Entry 4ECS (X-ray diffraction, 1.95 A resolution); this record covers chains A and T of the 3 polymer chains in the assembly.

# Chain A
Protein: DNA polymerase eta
From: Homo sapiens
Notes: EC 2.7.7.7; fragment: Catalytic core
Reference sequence: Q9Y253 (POLH_HUMAN); residues 1-432 here = UniProt positions 1-432
Sequence (435 residues; numbered -2 to 432; the number before each row is that of its first residue; numbers below 1 keep their minus sign (Gly-2 is residue -2)):
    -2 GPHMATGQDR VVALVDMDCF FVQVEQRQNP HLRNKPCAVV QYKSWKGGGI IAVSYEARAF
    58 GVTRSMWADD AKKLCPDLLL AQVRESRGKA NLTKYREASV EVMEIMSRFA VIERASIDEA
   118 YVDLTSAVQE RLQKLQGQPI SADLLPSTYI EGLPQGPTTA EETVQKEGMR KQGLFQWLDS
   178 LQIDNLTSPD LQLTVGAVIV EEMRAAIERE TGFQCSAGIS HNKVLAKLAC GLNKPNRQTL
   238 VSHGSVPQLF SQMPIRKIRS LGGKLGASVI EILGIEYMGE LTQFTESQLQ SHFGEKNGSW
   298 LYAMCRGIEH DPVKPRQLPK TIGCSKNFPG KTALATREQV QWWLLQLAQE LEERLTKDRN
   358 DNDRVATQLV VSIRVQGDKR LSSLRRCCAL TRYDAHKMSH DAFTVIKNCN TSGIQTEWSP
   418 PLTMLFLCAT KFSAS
Disordered / not traced: 155-159
Differences from the reference sequence: expression tag (-2 to 0)
Metal / ion sites: Mg2+ site 1: Asp13, Asp115, Glu116 (together with 2'-deoxyadenosine 5'-triphosphate) (shared with 2 residues of chain P); Ca2+: Asp13, Met14, Asp115 (together with 2'-deoxyadenosine 5'-triphosphate); Mg2+ site 2: Asp13, Met14, Asp115 (together with diphosphate) (shared with 1 residue of chain P)
Residues lining bound ligands:
  - : Asp13, Met14, Asp115, Lys231
  - diphosphate / 2'-deoxyadenosine 5'-triphosphate: Asp13, Met14, Asp15, Cys16, Phe17, Phe18, Ile48, Ala49, Tyr52, Arg55, Arg61, Ile114, Asp115, Glu116, Lys231
From the paper describing this entry:
  - mutagenesis - S113A: unchanged catalytic activity

# Chain T
Molecule: 12-nt DNA strand
Sequence (12 nucleotides; each row starts with the number of its first residue):
     1 CATTATGACG CT
Residues lining bound ligands: diphosphate / 2'-deoxyadenosine 5'-triphosphate: DT3, DT4, DA5

# Chain A / chain T interface
Pairs across the interface (39):
  Gln38(A) - DT4(T)  hydrogen bond to the base
  Tyr39(A) - DT4(T)  phosphate contact
  Tyr39(A) - DA5(T)  hydrogen bond to the phosphate
  Trp42(A) - DA2(T)  stacking on the base
  Arg61(A) - DT3(T)  base contact
  Ser62(A) - DT3(T)  base contact
  Trp64(A) - DA2(T)  phosphate contact
  Trp64(A) - DT3(T)  phosphate contact
  Lys86(A) - DT6(T)  salt bridge to the phosphate
  Ala87(A) - DA5(T)  sugar contact
  Leu89(A) - DA5(T)  phosphate contact
  Leu89(A) - DT6(T)  phosphate contact
  Arg93(A) - DT6(T)  salt bridge to the phosphate
  Arg93(A) - DG7(T)  salt bridge to the phosphate
  Lys293(A) - DG10(T)  salt bridge to the phosphate
  Lys311(A) - DC9(T)  phosphate contact
  Arg313(A) - DC9(T)  salt bridge to the phosphate
  Pro316(A) - DA8(T)  phosphate contact
  Lys317(A) - DA8(T)  hydrogen bond to the phosphate
  Lys317(A) - DC9(T)  salt bridge to the phosphate
  Thr318(A) - DG7(T)  sugar contact
  Thr318(A) - DA8(T)  hydrogen bond to the phosphate
  Ile319(A) - DG7(T)  phosphate contact
  Gly320(A) - DT6(T)  sugar contact
  Gly320(A) - DG7(T)  hydrogen bond to the phosphate
  Cys321(A) - DT6(T)  phosphate contact
  Ser322(A) - DA5(T)  sugar contact
  Ser322(A) - DT6(T)  hydrogen bond to the phosphate
  Lys323(A) - DA5(T)  salt bridge to the phosphate
  Asn324(A) - DT4(T)  hydrogen bond to the phosphate
  Asn324(A) - DA5(T)  hydrogen bond to the phosphate
  Pro326(A) - DC1(T)  phosphate contact
  Pro326(A) - DA2(T)  sugar contact
  Pro326(A) - DT4(T)  phosphate contact
  Gly327(A) - DC1(T)  hydrogen bond to the phosphate
  Gly327(A) - DA2(T)  phosphate contact
  Thr329(A) - DA2(T)  base contact
  Arg351(A) - DT6(T)  salt bridge to the phosphate
  Arg351(A) - DG7(T)  salt bridge to the phosphate
Interface residues without a listed pair, chain A (33 interface residues in all): Gly46, Ile47, Ile48, Arg111, Leu315, Lys328, Glu347

# Overview
33 residues of chain A face 10 of chain T across their interface, with 9 hydrogen bonds, 9 salt bridges and 1
aromatic stacking contact. Polar contacts include Gln38(A)-DT4(T), Tyr39(A)-DA5(T) and Lys317(A)-DA8(T).
Diphosphate / 2'-deoxyadenosine 5'-triphosphate is bound between chain A and chain T. The paper reports that
S113A of chain A leaves catalytic activity unchanged.
Here chain A is DNA polymerase eta (Homo sapiens) and chain T is a 12-nt DNA strand. Entry 4ECS (Human DNA
polymerase eta - DNA ternary complex: Reaction in the AT crystal at pH 7.0 ...) was determined by X-ray
diffraction, deposited together with 4ECQ, 4ECR, 4ECT, 4ECU, 4ECV, 4ECW and 10 further entries.
